Entry 7NJK (electron microscopy, 2.52 A resolution); this record covers chains G and H of the 20 polymer chains in the assembly.

== Chain G ==
Name: ATP synthase gamma chain
From: Mycobacterium smegmatis (strain ATCC 700084 / mc(2)155)
Reference sequence: A0R201 (ATPG_MYCS2); numbering as in UniProt (aligned over 1-307)
Sequence (307 residues; each row starts with the number of its first residue):
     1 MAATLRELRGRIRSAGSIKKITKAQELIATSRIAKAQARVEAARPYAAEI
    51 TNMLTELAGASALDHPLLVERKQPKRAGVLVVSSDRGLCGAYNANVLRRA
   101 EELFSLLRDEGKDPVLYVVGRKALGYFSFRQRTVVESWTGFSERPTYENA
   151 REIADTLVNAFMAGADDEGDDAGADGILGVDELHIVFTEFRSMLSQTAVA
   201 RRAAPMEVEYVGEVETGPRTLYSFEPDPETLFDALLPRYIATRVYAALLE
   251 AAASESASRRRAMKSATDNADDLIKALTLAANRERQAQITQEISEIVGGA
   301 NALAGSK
Not modelled in the structure: 1-2, 214-219, 305-307

== Chain H ==
Name: ATP synthase epsilon chain
From: Mycobacterium smegmatis (strain ATCC 700084 / mc(2)155)
Reference sequence: A0R1Z9 (ATPE_MYCS2); residues 1-121 here = UniProt positions 1-121
Sequence (121 residues; row label = number of the first residue in the row):
     1 MADLNVEIVAVERELWSGPATFVFTRTTAGEIGILPRHIPLVAQLVDDAM
    51 VRVEREGEDDLRIAVDGGFLSVTEETVRILVENAQFESEIDADAAKEDAA
   101 SDDERTAAWGRARLRALGQID
Not modelled in the structure: 1-2, 121

== Interface between chain G and chain H ==
Residue-residue contacts (47; chain G residue first):
  R39(G) with E12(H), salt bridge
  A42(G) with E12(H); R13(H); E14(H)
  A43(G) with V11(H)
  Y46(G) with V9(H); A10(H); V11(H); L80(H), hydrophobic; V81(H)
  E49(G) with L80(H)
  M53(G) with V42(H), hydrophobic; S71(H); L80(H), hydrophobic
  T146(G) with E12(H)
  Y147(G) with V11(H), hydrophobic; E12(H), hydrogen bond (backbone-side chain); E82(H), hydrogen bond
  R151(G) with D66(H), salt bridge; E82(H), salt bridge; R105(H)
  T220(G) with P40(H)
  Y222(G) with L41(H); V42(H), hydrophobic; T73(H)
  S223(G) with P40(H), hydrogen bond (backbone-backbone); L41(H); V42(H), hydrogen bond (backbone-backbone)
  F224(G) with V42(H)
  E225(G) with T27(H), hydrogen bond; T28(H), hydrogen bond; A29(H), hydrogen bond (side chain-backbone); L41(H); V42(H), hydrogen bond (backbone-backbone); A43(H); Q44(H)
  P226(G) with T28(H)
  L231(G) with V42(H); Q44(H)
  A234(G) with Q44(H); F69(H)
  L235(G) with F69(H), hydrophobic
  R238(G) with G67(H), hydrogen bond (side chain-backbone); F69(H); E82(H), salt bridge
  Y245(G) with V11(H), hydrophobic; E12(H)
Other interface residues (no listed pair), chain G (24 interface residues in all): P45, L57, E148, T242
Other interface residues (no listed pair), chain H (27 interface residues in all): I39, G68, V72, R78

== Summary ==
Chain G and chain H form an interface of 24 and 27 residues respectively; the contacts include 9 hydrogen
bonds and 4 salt bridges. Polar pairs include R39(G)-E12(H), R151(G)-D66(H) and R151(G)-E82(H).
Chain G is ATP synthase gamma chain and chain H is ATP synthase epsilon chain, both from Mycobacterium
smegmatis (strain ATCC 700084 / mc(2)155); the structure, Mycobacterium smegmatis ATP synthase state 1a, was
determined by electron microscopy together with 7NJL, 7NJM, 7NJN, 7NJO, 7NJP, 7NJQ and 20 further entries from
the same study.
